Entry 7K7G (electron microscopy, 4.20 A resolution (low resolution: residue-level contacts below are approximate; hydrogen-bond / salt-bridge calls are withheld)); this record covers chains E and I of the 11 polymer chains in the assembly.

[Chain E]
Protein: Histone H3
From: Saccharomyces cerevisiae (strain ATCC 204508 / S288c)
UniProtKB: P61830 (H3_YEAST); residue numbers follow UniProt; this construct covers 1-136
Chain sequence (136 residues; row label = number of the first residue in the row):
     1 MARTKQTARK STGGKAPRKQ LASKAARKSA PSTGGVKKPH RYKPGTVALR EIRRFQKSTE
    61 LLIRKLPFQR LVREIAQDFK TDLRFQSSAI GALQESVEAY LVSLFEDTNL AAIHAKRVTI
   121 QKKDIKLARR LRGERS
Disordered / not traced: 1-44, 136
Swiss-Prot annotation at these positions:
  - modified residue: Lys5 (N6,N6,N6-trimethyllysine), Lys10 (N6-acetyllysine), Ser11 (Phosphoserine), Lys15 (N6,N6-dimethyllysine), Lys19 (N6-acetyllysine), Lys24 (N6-acetyllysine), Lys28 (N6,N6,N6-trimethyllysine), Lys37 (N6,N6,N6-trimethyllysine), Lys38 (N6-acetyllysine), Lys57 (N6-acetyllysine), Lys65 (N6-acetyllysine), Lys80 (N6,N6,N6-trimethyllysine)
  - mutagenesis: Ser11 (S11A: Impairs histone H3 phosphorylation and reduces transcription of some GCN5 regulated genes), Arg53 (R53A/K/Q: Lethal), Lys57 (K57A/Q/R: Increases sensitivity to genotoxic agents inducing DNA breaks during replication), Lys80 (K80A/P/Q: Compromises telomeric silencing), Thr119 (T119A/E: Lethal)

[Chain I]
Molecule: 147-nt DNA strand
From: Saccharomyces cerevisiae
Sequence (147 nucleotides; each row starts with the number of its first residue; numbering starts at 0):
     0 ATCGAGAATC CCGGTGCCGA GGCCGCTCAA TTGGTCGTAG ACAGCTCTAG CACCGCTTAA
    60 ACGCACGTAC GCGCTGTCCC CCGCGTTTTA ATATTAGTGT ATTTGATTTC CGAAAGTTAA
   120 AAAAGAAATA GTAAGAAATC ATCCGAT
Disordered / not traced: 0-13, 137-146

[Chain E / chain I interface]
Pairs across the interface (11):
  Thr46(E) - DG82(I)
  Thr46(E) - DC83(I)
  Val47(E) - DG82(I)
  Val47(E) - DC83(I)
  Arg64(E) - DT91(I)
  Lys65(E) - DT91(I)
  Leu66(E) - DA90(I)
  Leu66(E) - DT91(I)
  Pro67(E) - DA90(I)
  Arg70(E) - DA89(I)
  Arg70(E) - DA90(I)
Other interface residues (no listed pair), chain E (10 interface residues in all): Gly45, Arg84, Lys116
Other interface residues (no listed pair), chain I (7 interface residues in all): DC71, DA100

[Summary]
10 residues of chain E face 7 of chain I across their interface. From UniProt: 5 mutagenesis sites on chain E.
Here chain E is Histone H3 (Saccharomyces cerevisiae (strain ATCC 204508 / S288c)) and chain I is a 147-nt DNA
strand (Saccharomyces cerevisiae). Entry 7K7G (nucleosome and Gal4 complex) was determined by electron
microscopy, deposited together with 7K78 and 7K79.
